6ADZ - chains A and D of the 4 polymer chains in the assembly; structure by X-ray diffraction, 2.43 A resolution.

# Chain A (and D)
Name: Coronin-like protein
From: Leishmania donovani
Notes: chain D of this document is another copy of the same molecule, construct and numbering; everything in this record applies to it too
Reference sequence: Q3T1U8 (Q3T1U8_LEIDO); numbering as in UniProt (aligned over 459-510)
Sequence (53 residues; row label = number of the first residue in the row):
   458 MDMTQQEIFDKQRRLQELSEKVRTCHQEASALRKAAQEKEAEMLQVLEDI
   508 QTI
Disordered / not traced: 458-462 (chain D: 458-463, 510)
Differences from the reference sequence: expression tag (458); engineered mutation Ala-486 (Ile in Q3T1U8), Ala-493 (Leu in Q3T1U8)

# Chain A / chain D interface
Residue-residue contacts - 25 pairs, chain A then chain D:
  Ser-476(A) with Gln-508(D), hydrogen bond
  Val-479(A) with Leu-501(D), hydrophobic
  Arg-480(A) with Leu-501(D); Glu-505(D), salt bridge
  His-483(A) with Gln-494(D); Glu-497(D), salt bridge; Leu-501(D)
  Ser-487(A) with Gln-494(D)
  Arg-490(A) with Arg-490(D); Gln-494(D); Glu-497(D), salt bridge
  Ala-493(A) with Arg-490(D)
  Gln-494(A) with His-483(D); Ser-487(D); Arg-490(D)
  Glu-497(A) with His-483(D), salt bridge; Arg-490(D), salt bridge
  Leu-501(A) with Arg-480(D); His-483(D)
  Leu-504(A) with Ser-476(D)
  Glu-505(A) with Arg-480(D), salt bridge
  Ile-507(A) with Gln-469(D), hydrogen bond (backbone-side chain)
  Gln-508(A) with Gln-469(D); Gln-473(D)
  Ile-510(A) with Gln-469(D)
Interface residues without a listed pair, chain A (18 interface residues in all): Leu-472, Gln-473, Ala-498
Interface residues without a listed pair, chain D (17 interface residues in all): Val-479, Ala-493, Ala-498, Met-500, Leu-504

# Overview
18 residues of chain A face 17 of chain D across their interface, with 2 hydrogen bonds and 6 salt bridges.
Among the polar pairs are Arg-480(A)/Glu-505(D), His-483(A)/Glu-497(D) and Arg-490(A)/Glu-497(D).
Chain A and chain D are both Coronin-like protein (Leishmania donovani); the structure, LdCoroCC Double
mutant- I486A-L493A, was determined by X-ray diffraction together with 6ADO, 6ICR and 6AH6 from the same
study.
